6XHH - chain A; structure by X-ray diffraction, 1.50 A resolution.

# Chain A
Protein: JSC1_58120g3
From: [Leptolyngbya] sp. JSC-1
Amino-acid sequence (182 residues; row label = number of the first residue in the row):
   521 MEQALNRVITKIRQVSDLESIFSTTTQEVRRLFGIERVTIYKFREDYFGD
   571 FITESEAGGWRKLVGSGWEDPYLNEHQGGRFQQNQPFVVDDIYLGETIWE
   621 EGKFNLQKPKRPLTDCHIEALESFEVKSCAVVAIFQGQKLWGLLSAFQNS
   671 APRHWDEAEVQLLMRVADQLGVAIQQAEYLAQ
Unresolved in the structure: 700-702
Covalently attached groups: mesobiliverdin IX(alpha) (M1V) linked to Cys636
Residues lining bound ligands: mesobiliverdin IX(alpha) (M1V): Thr559, Tyr561, Phe571, Trp588, Glu589, Asp590, Pro591, Tyr592, Leu593, Gly599, Arg600, Phe601, Phe607, Leu633, Thr634, His637, Ala640, Val651, Leu663, Ser665, Phe667
What the authors report for this chain:
  - binding site for mesobiliverdin IX(alpha): Trp588, Asp590, Pro591, Tyr592, Arg600, Cys636, His637, Val651, Ser665
  - specificity-determining residues: Pro591
  - mutagenesis - P591T: increased binding to PCB
  - contacts within the chain: Phe568-Pro591
  - mutagenesis - P591T: increased binding to P B

# In short
Mesobiliverdin IX(alpha) is covalently linked to Cys636. From the paper: a binding site for mesobiliverdin
IX(alpha) at Trp588, Asp590 and Pro591 among others; P591T increases binding to PCB.
Chain A is JSC1_58120g3 ([Leptolyngbya] sp. JSC-1); the structure, Far-red absorbing dark state of
JSC1_58120g3 with bound 18-1, 18-2 dihydrobiliverdin IXa (DHBV), the native chromophore ..., was determined by
X-ray diffraction together with 6XHG from the same study.
